8E97 - chains C and D of the 4 polymer chains in the assembly; structure by electron microscopy, 4.19 A resolution (low resolution: residue-level contacts below are approximate; hydrogen-bond / salt-bridge calls are withheld).

== Chain C ==
Protein: Glutamate receptor ionotropic, NMDA 1
Organism: Homo sapiens
UniProt: Q05586 (NMDZ1_HUMAN); numbering as in UniProt (aligned over 1-847)
Amino-acid sequence (847 residues; numbered 1 to 847; the number before each row is that of its first residue):
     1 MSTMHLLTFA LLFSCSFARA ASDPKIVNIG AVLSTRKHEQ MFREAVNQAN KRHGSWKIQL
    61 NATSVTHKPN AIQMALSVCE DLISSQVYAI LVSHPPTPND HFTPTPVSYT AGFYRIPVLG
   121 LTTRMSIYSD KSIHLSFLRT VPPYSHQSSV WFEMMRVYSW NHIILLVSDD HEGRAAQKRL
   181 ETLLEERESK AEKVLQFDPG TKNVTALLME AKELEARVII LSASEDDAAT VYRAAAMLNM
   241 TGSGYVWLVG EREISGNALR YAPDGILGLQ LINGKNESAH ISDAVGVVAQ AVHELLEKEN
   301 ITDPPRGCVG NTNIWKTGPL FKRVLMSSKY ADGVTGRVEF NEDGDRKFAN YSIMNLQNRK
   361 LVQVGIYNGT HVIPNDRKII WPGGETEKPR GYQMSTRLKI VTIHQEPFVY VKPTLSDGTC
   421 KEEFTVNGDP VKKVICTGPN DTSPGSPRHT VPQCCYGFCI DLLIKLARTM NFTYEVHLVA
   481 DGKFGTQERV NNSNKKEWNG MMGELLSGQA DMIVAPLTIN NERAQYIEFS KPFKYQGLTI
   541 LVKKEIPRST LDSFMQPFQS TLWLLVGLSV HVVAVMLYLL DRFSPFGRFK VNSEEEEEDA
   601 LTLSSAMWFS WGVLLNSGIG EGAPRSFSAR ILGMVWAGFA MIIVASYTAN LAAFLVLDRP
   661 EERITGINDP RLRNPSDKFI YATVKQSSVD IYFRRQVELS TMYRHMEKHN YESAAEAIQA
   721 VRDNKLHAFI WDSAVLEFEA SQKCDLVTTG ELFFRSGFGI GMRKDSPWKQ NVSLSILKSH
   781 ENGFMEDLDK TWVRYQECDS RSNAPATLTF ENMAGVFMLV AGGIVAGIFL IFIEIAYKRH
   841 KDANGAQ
Not modelled in the structure: 1-24, 585-601, 799-847
Differences from the reference sequence: conflict His5 (Arg in Q05586), Phe9 (Leu in Q05586), Phe17 (Val in Q05586), Ser22 (Cys in Q05586), Asn844 (Arg in Q05586), Gly845 (Arg in Q05586), Ala846 (Lys in Q05586)
Cystine bridges: Cys420-Cys454, Cys436-Cys455, Cys744-Cys798
Covalent attachments: N-acetylglucosamine (NAG) linked to Asn471, Asn771
UniProt features mapped onto this chain:
  - region: Leu603 to Pro624 (Pore-forming)
  - binding site (glycine): Pro516, Thr518, Arg523, Ser688, Asp732
  - glycosylation (N-linked (GlcNAc...) asparagine): Asn61, Asn203, Asn239, Asn276, Asn300, Asn350, Asn368, Asn440, Asn471, Asn491, Asn674, Asn771
  - natural variant: Arg217 (R217W: In NDHMSR), Asp227 (D227H: In NDHMSR; uncertain significance), Arg306 (R306Q: Found in a patient with schizophrenia; uncertain significance), Asp552 (D552E: In NDHMSD), Pro557 (P557R: In NDHMSD), Ser560 (S560SS: In NDHMSD), Gly618 (G618R: In NDHMSD), Gly620 (G620R: In NDHMSD), Ala637 (A637S: In NDHMSD; uncertain significance; A637V: In NDHMSD; uncertain significance), Gly638 (G638A: In NDHMSD; G638V: In NDHMSD), Met641 (M641I: In NDHMSD; M641L: In NDHMSD; M641V: In NDHMSD), Ile642 (I642T: In NDHMSD; uncertain significance), 13 further natural variant entries in UniProt
  - mutagenesis: Ile642 (I642L: Slight decrease in glutamate and glycine agonist potency; mutant channels are activated at 2-fold higher glutamate and glycine concentrations), Val644 (V644M: Increase in glutamate and glycine agonist potency; mutant channels are activated lower glutamate and glycine concentrations), Ala653 (A653G: Increase in glutamate and glycine agonist potency; mutant channels are activated lower glutamate and glycine concentrations), Met813 (M813V: Slight decrease in glycine agonist potency; no effect on glutamate agonist potency)

== Chain D ==
Protein: Glutamate receptor ionotropic, NMDA 2C
Organism: Homo sapiens
UniProt: Q14957 (NMDE3_HUMAN); numbering as in UniProt (aligned over 26-849)
Amino-acid sequence (880 residues; row label = number of the first residue in the row; numbers below 1 keep their minus sign (Met-30 is residue -30)):
   -30 MGTMRLFLLA VLFLFSFARA TGWSHPQFEK GGGSGGGSGG SAWSHPQFEK GALVPRGEQG
    30 MTVAVVFSSS GPPQAQFRAR LTPQSFLDLP LEIQPLTVGV NTTNPSSLLT QICGLLGAAH
    90 VHGIVFEDNV DTEAVAQILD FISSQTHVPI LSISGGSAVV LTPKEPGSAF LQLGVSLEQQ
   150 LQVLFKVLEE YDWSAFAVIT SLHPGHALFL EGVRAVADAS HVSWRLLDVV TLELGPGGPR
   210 ARTQRLLRQL DAPVFVAYCS REEAEVLFAE AAQAGLVGPG HVWLVPNLAL GSTDAPPATF
   270 PVGLISVVTE SWRLSLRQKV RDGVAILALG AHSYWRQHGT LPAPAGDCRV HPGPVSPARE
   330 AFYRHLLNVT WEGRDFSFSP GGYLVQPTMV VIALNRHRLW EMVGRWEHGV LYMKYPVWPR
   390 YSASLQPVVD SRHLTVATLE ERPFVIVESP DPGTGGCVPN TVPCRRQSNH TFSSGDVAPY
   450 TKLCCKGFCI DILKKLARVV KFSYDLYLVT NGKHGKRVRG VWNGMIGEVY YKRADMAIGS
   510 LTINEERSEI VDFSVPFVET GISVMVARSN GTVSPSAFLE PYSPAVWVMM FVMCLTVVAI
   570 TVFMFEYFSP VSYNQNLTRG KKSGGPAFTI GKSVWLLWAL VFNNSVPIEN PRGTTSKIMV
   630 LVWAFFAVIF LASYTANLAA FMIQEQYIDT VSGLSDKKFQ RPQDQYPPFR FGTVPNGSTE
   690 RNIRSNYRDM HTHMVKFNQR SVEDALTSLK MGKLDAFIYD AAVLNYMAGK DEGCKLVTIG
   750 SGKVFATTGY GIAMQKDSHW KRAIDLALLQ FLGDGETQKL ETVWLSGICQ NEKNEVMSSK
   810 LDIDNMAGVF YMLLVAMGLA LLVFAWEHLV YWKLRHSVPN
Not modelled in the structure: -30 to 30, 577-595, 615-622, 842-849
Differences from the reference sequence: expression tag (-30 to 25)
Cystine bridges: Cys426-Cys453, Cys433-Cys454
UniProt features mapped onto this chain:
  - region: Lys601 to Pro620 (Pore-forming)
  - binding site (L-glutamate): Ser509, Thr511, Arg516, Ser687, Thr688, Asp729
  - site: Asn612 (Functional determinant of NMDA receptors)
  - glycosylation (N-linked (GlcNAc...) asparagine): Asn70, Asn73, Asn337, Asn438, Asn539, Asn685
  - natural variant: Arg679 (R679C: Found in a patient with schizophrenia; uncertain significance)
From the paper describing this entry:
  - mutagenesis - T756C: decreased signaling in response to MTSET

== Chain C / chain D interface ==
Residue-residue contacts - 28 pairs, chain C then chain D:
  Gln556(C) - Ser808(D)
  Gln559(C) - Leu810(D)
  Thr561(C) - Leu810(D)
  Leu562(C) - Ile812(D)
  Leu562(C) - Met815(D)
  Leu562(C) - Phe819(D)
  Leu565(C) - Phe819(D)
  Leu580(C) - Ala829(D)
  Val635(C) - Ala825(D)
  Ala637(C) - Phe611(D)
  Phe639(C) - Val818(D)
  Phe639(C) - Leu822(D)
  Met641(C) - Phe611(D)
  Met641(C) - Leu640(D)
  Ile642(C) - Tyr643(D)
  Ala645(C) - Tyr643(D)
  Ala645(C) - Thr644(D)
  Thr648(C) - Thr644(D)
  Ala649(C) - Leu647(D)
  Asn650(C) - Lys809(D)
  Ala653(C) - Met651(D)
  Phe654(C) - Met806(D)
  Phe654(C) - Ser808(D)
  Val656(C) - Ile652(D)
  Leu657(C) - Ile652(D)
  Leu657(C) - Val805(D)
  Asp658(C) - Met806(D)
  Lys678(C) - Ile797(D)
Other interface residues (no listed pair), chain C (30 interface residues in all): Pro557, Val566, Val613, Phe627, Ser628, Arg630, Ile631, Met634, Ser646
Other interface residues (no listed pair), chain D (27 interface residues in all): Trp604, Asn612, Asn613, Ala648, Met821, Val832, Phe833

== Summary ==
30 residues of chain C and 27 residues of chain D are in contact. Covalently linked N-acetylglucosamine: at
Asn471(C) and Asn771(C). UniProt lists 5 glycine-binding residues and 4 mutagenesis sites on chain C; 6
L-glutamate-binding residues on chain D. The paper reports that T756C of chain D reduces signaling in response
to MTSET.
Chain C is Glutamate receptor ionotropic, NMDA 1 and chain D is Glutamate receptor ionotropic, NMDA 2C, both
from Homo sapiens; the structure, PYD-106-bound Human GluN1a-GluN2C NMDA receptor in splayed conformation, was
determined by electron microscopy together with 8E92, 8E93, 8E94, 8E96 and 8E98 from the same study.
